8R07 - chains A and B; structure by X-ray diffraction, 1.74 A resolution.

[Chain A (and B)]
Protein: Nuclear factor of activated T-cells, cytoplasmic 2
From: Homo sapiens
Notes: chain B of this document is another copy of the same molecule, construct and numbering; everything in this record applies to it too
Reference sequence: Q13469 (NFAC2_HUMAN), isoform Q13469-5; residues 575-678 here correspond to UniProt positions 356-459 (UniProt number = residue number - 219)
Chain sequence (105 residues; each row starts with the number of its first residue):
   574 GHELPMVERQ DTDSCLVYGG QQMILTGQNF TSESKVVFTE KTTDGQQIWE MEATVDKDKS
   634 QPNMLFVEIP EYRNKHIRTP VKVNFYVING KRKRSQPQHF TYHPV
Unresolved in the structure: 574-576, 663-664 (chain B: fully traced)
Sequence notes: expression tag (574)

[Interface between chain A and chain B]
Contacting residue pairs (33; chain A residue first):
  Lys-614(A) / Glu-581(B)  salt bridge
  Lys-614(A) / Arg-582(B)  hydrogen bond (backbone-side chain)
  Lys-614(A) / Gln-601(B)
  Thr-615(A) / Arg-582(B)
  Thr-615(A) / Thr-599(B)
  Thr-616(A) / Ile-597(B)
  Thr-616(A) / Thr-599(B)  hydrogen bond (backbone-side chain)
  Thr-616(A) / Met-637(B)
  Asp-617(A) / Asn-636(B)
  Asp-617(A) / Met-637(B)
  Gly-618(A) / Thr-599(B)
  Gly-618(A) / Asn-636(B)
  Lys-655(A) / Arg-582(B)
  Lys-655(A) / Asp-586(B)  salt bridge
  Asn-657(A) / Glu-581(B)  hydrogen bond (side chain-backbone)
  Tyr-659(A) / Glu-581(B)  hydrogen bond
  Arg-667(A) / Glu-576(B)  salt bridge
  Arg-667(A) / Met-579(B)
  Arg-667(A) / Gln-601(B)  hydrogen bond
  Ser-668(A) / Met-579(B)
  Gln-669(A) / Leu-577(B)
  Gln-669(A) / Pro-578(B)  hydrogen bond (side chain-backbone)
  Gln-669(A) / Met-579(B)
  Gln-669(A) / Ser-668(B)
  Gln-669(A) / Gln-669(B)  hydrogen bond (side chain-backbone)
  Pro-670(A) / Met-579(B)
  Pro-670(A) / Val-580(B)
  Pro-670(A) / Glu-581(B)
  Pro-670(A) / Gln-669(B)  hydrogen bond (backbone-side chain)
  Gln-671(A) / Gln-669(B)  hydrogen bond
  His-672(A) / Val-580(B)
  His-672(A) / Glu-581(B)
  His-672(A) / Gln-671(B)  hydrogen bond
Other interface residues (no listed pair), chain A (16 interface residues in all): Thr-612, Glu-613
Other interface residues (no listed pair), chain B (19 interface residues in all): Gly-600, Asn-602, Arg-667

[Summary]
16 residues of chain A and 19 residues of chain B are in contact; the contacts include 10 hydrogen bonds and 3
salt bridges. Polar contacts include Lys-614(A)/Glu-581(B), Lys-655(A)/Asp-586(B) and Arg-667(A)/Glu-576(B).
Chain A and chain B are both Nuclear factor of activated T-cells, cytoplasmic 2 (Homo sapiens); the structure,
C-terminal Rel-homology Domain of NFAT1, was determined by X-ray diffraction (same publication as 8R3F).
